PDB entry 7DBH | electron microscopy, 3.60 A resolution | chains D and I of the 10 polymer chains in the assembly

# Chain D
Name: Histone H2B type 3-A
Source organism: Mus musculus
UniProt: Q9D2U9 (H2B3A_MOUSE); residues 0-125 here correspond to UniProt positions 1-126 (UniProt number = residue number + 1)
Amino-acid sequence (129 residues; each row starts with the number of its first residue; numbers below 1 keep their minus sign (Gly-3 is residue -3)):
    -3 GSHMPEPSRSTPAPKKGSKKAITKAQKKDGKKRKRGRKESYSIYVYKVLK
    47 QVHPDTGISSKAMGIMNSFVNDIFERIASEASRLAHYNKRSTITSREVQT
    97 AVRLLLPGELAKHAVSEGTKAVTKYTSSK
Not modelled in the structure: -3 to 32, 125
Construct notes: expression tag (-3 to -1)
UniProt features mapped onto this chain:
  - modified residue: Pro1 (N-acetylproline), Glu2 (ADP-ribosyl glutamic acid), Ser6 (ADP-ribosylserine), Lys11 (N6-(beta-hydroxybutyryl)lysine), Lys12 (N6-(2-hydroxyisobutyryl)lysine), Ser14 (Phosphoserine), Lys15 (N6-acetyllysine), Lys16 (N6-acetyllysine), Lys20 (N6-(2-hydroxyisobutyryl)lysine), Lys23 (N6-(2-hydroxyisobutyryl)lysine), Lys24 (N6-(2-hydroxyisobutyryl)lysine), Lys34 (N6-(2-hydroxyisobutyryl)lysine), Glu35 (PolyADP-ribosyl glutamic acid), Ser36 (Phosphoserine), Lys43 (N6-(2-hydroxyisobutyryl)lysine), Lys46 (N6-(2-hydroxyisobutyryl)lysine), Lys57 (N6,N6-dimethyllysine), Arg79 (Dimethylated arginine), Lys85 (N6,N6,N6-trimethyllysine), Arg86 (Omega-N-methylarginine) and 5 more in UniProt
  - glycosylation: Ser112 (O-linked (GlcNAc) serine)
  - cross-link (Glycyl lysine isopeptide (Lys-Gly)): Lys20 (interchain with G-Cter in SUMO2), Lys34 (interchain with G-Cter in ubiquitin), Lys120 (interchain with G-Cter in ubiquitin)

# Chain I
Molecule: 145-nt DNA strand
Source organism: Mus musculus
Sequence (145 nucleotides; row label = number of the first residue in the row; numbers below 1 keep their minus sign (DA-72 is residue -72)):
   -72 ATCAGAATCCCGGTGCCGAGGCCGCTCAATTGGTCGTAGACAGCTCTAGC
   -22 ACCGCTTAAACGCACGTACGCGCTGTCCCCCGCGTTTTAACCGCCAAGGG
    28 GATTACTCCCTAGTCTCCAGGCACGTGTCAGATATATACATCGAT
Not modelled in the structure: -72 to -65, 62-72

# Chain D / chain I interface
Residue-residue contacts - 11 pairs, chain D then chain I:
  Tyr42(D) - DG-53(I)  hydrogen bond to the phosphate
  Lys46(D) - DG-53(I)  salt bridge to the phosphate
  Gly53(D) - DG-53(I)  phosphate contact
  Ile54(D) - DA-54(I)  phosphate contact
  Ser55(D) - DA-54(I)  phosphate contact
  Ser56(D) - DA-54(I)  hydrogen bond to the phosphate
  Arg86(D) - DG-34(I)  phosphate contact
  Arg86(D) - DA-33(I)  salt bridge to the phosphate
  Ser87(D) - DG-34(I)  hydrogen bond to the phosphate
  Thr88(D) - DA-35(I)  hydrogen bond to the phosphate
  Thr88(D) - DG-34(I)  hydrogen bond to the phosphate
Also at the interface, not in a pair above, chain D (12 interface residues in all): Arg33, Thr52, Lys85
Also at the interface, not in a pair above, chain I (7 interface residues in all): DG-52, DC-46

# Summary
Chain D and chain I form an interface of 12 and 7 residues respectively; the contacts include 5 hydrogen bonds
and 2 salt bridges. Polar pairs include Tyr42(D)-DG-53(I), Ser56(D)-DA-54(I) and Ser87(D)-DG-34(I).
Here chain D is Histone H2B type 3-A and chain I is a 145-nt DNA strand, both from Mus musculus. Entry 7DBH
(The mouse nucleosome structure containing H3mm18) was determined by electron microscopy together with 7VBM
from the same study.
